6OEX - chains B and A; structure by X-ray diffraction, 2.10 A resolution.

== Chain B (and A) ==
Protein: Trypanothione reductase
Source organism: Trypanosoma brucei brucei (strain 927/4 GUTat10.1)
Notes: EC 1.8.1.12; chain A of this document is another copy of the same molecule, construct and numbering; everything in this record applies to it too
UniProt: Q389T8 (Q389T8_TRYB2); numbering as in UniProt (aligned over 1-492)
Chain sequence (495 residues; row label = number of the first residue in the row; numbers below 1 keep their minus sign (Gly-2 is residue -2)):
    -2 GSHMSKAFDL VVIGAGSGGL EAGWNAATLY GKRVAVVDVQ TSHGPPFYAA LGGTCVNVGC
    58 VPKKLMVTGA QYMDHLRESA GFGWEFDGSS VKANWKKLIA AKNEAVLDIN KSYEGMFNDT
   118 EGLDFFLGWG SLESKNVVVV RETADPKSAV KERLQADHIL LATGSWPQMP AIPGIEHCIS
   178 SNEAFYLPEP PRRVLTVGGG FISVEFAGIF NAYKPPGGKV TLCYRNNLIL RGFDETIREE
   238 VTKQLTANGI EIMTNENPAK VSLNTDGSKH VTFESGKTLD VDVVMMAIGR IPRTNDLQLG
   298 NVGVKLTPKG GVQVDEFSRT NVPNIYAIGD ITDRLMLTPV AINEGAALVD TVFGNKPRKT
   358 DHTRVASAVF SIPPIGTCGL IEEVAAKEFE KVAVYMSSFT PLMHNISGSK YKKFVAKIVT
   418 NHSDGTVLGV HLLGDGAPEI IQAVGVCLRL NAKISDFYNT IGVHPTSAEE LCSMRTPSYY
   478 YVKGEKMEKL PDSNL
Unresolved in the structure: -2 to 2, 490-492 (chain A: -2 to 3, 489-492)
Disulfide bonds: Cys52-Cys57
Construct notes: expression tag (-2 to 0)
Residues lining bound ligands:
  - FAD (flavin-adenine dinucleotide): Ile10, Gly11, Ala12, Gly13, Ser14, Gly15, Gly16, Val34, Asp35, Val36, Ala46, Ala47, Gly50, Thr51, Cys52, Val55, Gly56, Cys57, Lys60, Gly125, Trp126, Gly127, Ala159, Thr160, Gly161, Ser178, Phe182, Phe198, Ile199, Phe203, Arg287, Arg290, Asp293, Leu294, Ile325, Gly326, Asp327, Met333, Leu334, Thr335, Pro336, Ala338
  - M9Y (3-(2-{1-[2-(piperidin-4-yl)ethyl]-1H-indol-5-yl}-5-[1-(pyrrolidin-1-yl)cyclohexyl]-1,3-thiazol-4-yl)-N-(2,2,2-trifluoroethyl)prop-2-yn-1-amine): Leu17, Glu18, Trp21, Val53, Val58, Ile106, Ser109, Tyr110, Gly112, Met113, Asp116, Thr117

== Chain B / chain A interface ==
Pairs across the interface - 148 pairs, chain B then chain A:
  Cys52(B) with His461(A), hydrogen bond
  Cys57(B) with His461(A); Pro462(A)
  Lys61(B) with Pro462(A), hydrogen bond (side chain-backbone)
  Leu62(B) with Phe79(A); Leu399(A); Met400(A), hydrophobic
  Thr65(B) with Phe79(A); Met400(A)
  Gly66(B) with Phe79(A); Trp81(A), hydrogen bond (backbone-side chain)
  Tyr69(B) with His72(A); Glu75(A); Ser76(A); Phe79(A), hydrophobic; Trp81(A); Met400(A)
  Met70(B) with Trp81(A)
  His72(B) with Tyr69(A); His72(A)
  Leu73(B) with Leu73(A), hydrophobic; Trp81(A), hydrophobic; Phe83(A), hydrophobic
  Glu75(B) with Tyr69(A)
  Ser76(B) with Tyr69(A)
  Gly78(B) with Lys94(A), hydrogen bond (backbone-side chain); Ala98(A)
  Phe79(B) with Leu62(A); Thr65(A); Gly66(A); Tyr69(A), hydrophobic; Leu95(A); Tyr210(A), hydrogen bond (backbone-side chain)
  Gly80(B) with Lys89(A); Ala90(A); Asn91(A), hydrogen bond (backbone-backbone); Lys94(A)
  Trp81(B) with Gly66(A), hydrogen bond (side chain-backbone); Tyr69(A); Met70(A); Leu73(A), hydrophobic; Val88(A), hydrophobic; Lys89(A); Ala90(A), hydrophobic; Ala209(A); Tyr210(A), hydrogen bond
  Glu82(B) with Ser87(A); Val88(A); Lys89(A), hydrogen bond (backbone-backbone); Asn91(A), hydrogen bond
  Phe83(B) with Ser87(A); Val88(A), hydrophobic
  Asp84(B) with Ser87(A), hydrogen bond (backbone-side chain)
  Ser87(B) with Glu82(A); Phe83(A); Asp84(A), hydrogen bond (side chain-backbone)
  Val88(B) with Trp81(A), hydrophobic; Glu82(A); Phe83(A), hydrophobic
  Lys89(B) with Gly80(A); Trp81(A); Glu82(A), hydrogen bond (backbone-backbone)
  Ala90(B) with Gly80(A); Trp81(A), hydrophobic
  Asn91(B) with Gly80(A), hydrogen bond (backbone-backbone)
  Lys94(B) with Gly78(A); Gly80(A)
  Leu95(B) with Phe79(A)
  Ala98(B) with Gly78(A); Ile403(A)
  Ala209(B) with Trp81(A)
  Tyr210(B) with Phe79(A), hydrogen bond (side chain-backbone); Trp81(A), hydrogen bond
  Thr335(B) with His461(A)
  Pro336(B) with Ile458(A), hydrophobic; Gly459(A); His461(A)
  Asn340(B) with Ile458(A)
  Thr357(B) with Ile458(A)
  Asp358(B) with Ile458(A)
  Ala363(B) with Gly459(A); Val460(A), hydrophobic
  Ala365(B) with Val460(A), hydrophobic
  Phe367(B) with Pro462(A)
  Met400(B) with Tyr69(A)
  Ile403(B) with Leu62(A), hydrophobic
  Pro435(B) with Thr463(A)
  Glu436(B) with Ile437(A); Thr463(A); Ser464(A), hydrogen bond (side chain-backbone); Ala465(A), hydrogen bond (side chain-backbone)
  Ile437(B) with Glu436(A)
  Ile438(B) with Val460(A), hydrophobic
  Gln439(B) with Ile458(A), hydrogen bond (side chain-backbone); Gly459(A); Val460(A), hydrogen bond (side chain-backbone); Ala465(A); Glu466(A); Cys469(A)
  Ala440(B) with Ala440(A), hydrophobic; Val441(A); Cys444(A)
  Val441(B) with Ala440(A)
  Gly442(B) with Thr457(A)
  Val443(B) with Cys444(A), hydrophobic; Asp453(A); Phe454(A), hydrophobic; Thr457(A)
  Cys444(B) with Ala440(A); Val443(A), hydrophobic; Cys444(A), hydrophobic
  Arg446(B) with Asp453(A), salt bridge; Asn456(A); Thr457(A)
  Leu447(B) with Ala449(A), hydrophobic; Asp453(A)
  Ala449(B) with Leu447(A), hydrophobic
  Asp453(B) with Val443(A); Arg446(A); Leu447(A)
  Phe454(B) with Val443(A), hydrophobic
  Asn456(B) with Arg446(A), hydrogen bond (backbone-side chain)
  Thr457(B) with Gly442(A); Val443(A); Arg446(A)
  Ile458(B) with Pro336(A), hydrophobic; Asp358(A); Val362(A), hydrophobic; Gln439(A), hydrogen bond (backbone-side chain)
  Gly459(B) with Pro336(A); Gln439(A)
  Val460(B) with Ala363(A), hydrophobic; Ala365(A), hydrophobic; Gln439(A), hydrogen bond (backbone-side chain)
  His461(B) with Cys52(A); Cys57(A); Thr335(A); Pro336(A)
  Pro462(B) with Cys57(A); Lys61(A), hydrogen bond (backbone-side chain); Phe367(A)
  Thr463(B) with Pro435(A); Glu436(A)
  Ser464(B) with Glu436(A), hydrogen bond (backbone-side chain)
  Ala465(B) with Glu436(A), hydrogen bond (backbone-side chain); Gln439(A)
  Glu466(B) with Gln439(A)
  Cys469(B) with Gln439(A)
Also at the interface, not in a pair above, chain B (73 interface residues in all): Val58, Ala77, Ala102, Val337, Val362, Ser364, Leu399
Also at the interface, not in a pair above, chain A (74 interface residues in all): Val58, Ala77, Ala102, Val337, Asn340, Thr357, Ser364, Ile438, Ser452

== Overview ==
Chain B and chain A form an interface of 73 and 74 residues respectively, with 26 hydrogen bonds and 1 salt
bridge. Polar pairs include Arg446(B)-Asp453(A), Cys52(B)-His461(A) and Lys61(B)-Pro462(A). Ligands of chain
B: flavin-adenine dinucleotide and compound M9Y.
Both chains are Trypanothione reductase (Trypanosoma brucei brucei (strain 927/4 GUTat10.1)). Entry 6OEX
(Crystal structure of Trypanothione Reductase from Trypanosoma brucei in complex with inhibitor
3-(2-{1-[2-(Piperidin-4-yl)ethyl]-1H-indol-5-yl}-5-[1-(pyrrolidin-1-yl)cyclohexyl]-1,3-
thiazol-4-yl)-N-(2,2,2-trifluoroethyl)prop-2-yn-1-amine) was determined by X-ray diffraction, deposited
together with 6OEY and 6OEZ.
